6X19 - chains A and N of the 5 polymer chains in the assembly; structure by electron microscopy, 2.10 A resolution.

== Chain A ==
Protein: Guanine nucleotide-binding protein G(s) subunit alpha isoforms short
From: Homo sapiens
UniProt: P63092 (GNAS2_HUMAN); residue numbers follow UniProt; this construct covers 1-394
Amino-acid sequence (394 residues; numbered 1 to 394; the number before each row is that of its first residue):
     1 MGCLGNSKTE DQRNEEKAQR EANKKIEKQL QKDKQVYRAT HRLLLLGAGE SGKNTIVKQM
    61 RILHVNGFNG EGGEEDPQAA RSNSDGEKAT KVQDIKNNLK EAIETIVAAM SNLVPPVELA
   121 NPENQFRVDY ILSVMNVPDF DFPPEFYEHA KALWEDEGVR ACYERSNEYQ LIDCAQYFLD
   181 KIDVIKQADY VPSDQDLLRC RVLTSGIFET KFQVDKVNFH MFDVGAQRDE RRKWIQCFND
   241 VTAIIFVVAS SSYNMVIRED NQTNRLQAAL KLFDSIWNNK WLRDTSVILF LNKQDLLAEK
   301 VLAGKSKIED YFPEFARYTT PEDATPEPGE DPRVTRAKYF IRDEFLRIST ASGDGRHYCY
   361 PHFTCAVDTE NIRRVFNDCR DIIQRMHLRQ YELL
Unresolved in the structure: 1-11, 65-87, 254-263
Differences from the reference sequence: conflict N54 (Ser in P63092), A226 (Gly in P63092), A268 (Glu in P63092), K271 (Asn in P63092), D274 (Lys in P63092), K280 (Arg in P63092), D284 (Thr in P63092), T285 (Ile in P63092)

== Chain N ==
Protein: Nanobody35
From: Lama glama
Notes: antibody fragment or engineered binder
Amino-acid sequence (128 residues; numbered 1 to 128; the number before each row is that of its first residue):
     1 QVQLQESGGG LVQPGGSLRL SCAASGFTFS NYKMNWVRQA PGKGLEWVSD ISQSGASISY
    61 TGSVKGRFTI SRDNAKNTLY LQMNSLKPED TAVYYCARCP APFTRDCFDV TSTTYAYRGQ
   121 GTQVTVSS
Unresolved in the structure: 127-128
Disulfide bonds: C22-C96, C99-C107

== Interface between chain A and chain N ==
Residue-residue contacts (32; chain A residue first):
  R228(A) with T114(N), hydrogen bond
  D229(A) with D109(N); S112(N), hydrogen bond (backbone-side chain); T113(N), hydrogen bond (side chain-backbone)
  E230(A) with D109(N); S112(N); T114(N); Y115(N)
  R231(A) with D109(N), hydrogen bond (backbone-side chain)
  R232(A) with P100(N); D109(N), salt bridge; Y115(N); Y117(N)
  Q267(A) with W47(N); T61(N)
  K271(A) with W47(N); D50(N), salt bridge
  S275(A) with D106(N); C107(N), hydrogen bond (side chain-backbone); F108(N)
  I276(A) with F108(N)
  W277(A) with R105(N)
  N278(A) with R105(N), hydrogen bond (backbone-side chain); D106(N)
  N279(A) with D106(N), hydrogen bond; F108(N)
  R283(A) with R105(N)
  Y311(A) with G62(N); S63(N)
  P313(A) with G62(N); K65(N)
  E314(A) with K65(N), salt bridge
Also at the interface, not in a pair above, chain A (22 interface residues in all): N264, L272, K280, L282, D310, S352

== In short ==
The interface between chain A and chain N involves 22 residues on one side and 17 on the other, with 7
hydrogen bonds and 3 salt bridges. Polar contacts include R232(A)-D109(N), K271(A)-D50(N) and E314(A)-K65(N).
Chain A is Guanine nucleotide-binding protein G(s) subunit alpha isoforms short (Homo sapiens) and chain N is
Nanobody35 (Lama glama); the structure, Non peptide agonist CHU-128, bound to Glucagon-Like peptide-1 (GLP-1)
Receptor, was determined by electron microscopy, deposited together with 6X18 and 6X1A.
